PDB entry 1W6U | X-ray diffraction, 1.75 A resolution | chains B and D of the 4 polymer chains in the assembly

# Chain B (and D)
Protein: 2,4-dienoyl-CoA reductase, mitochondrial precursor
Organism: Homo sapiens
Notes: EC 1.3.1.34; chain D of this document is another copy of the same molecule, construct and numbering; everything in this record applies to it too
UniProt: Q16698 (DECR_HUMAN); residues 35-335 here = UniProt positions 35-335
Amino-acid sequence (302 residues; each row starts with the number of its first residue):
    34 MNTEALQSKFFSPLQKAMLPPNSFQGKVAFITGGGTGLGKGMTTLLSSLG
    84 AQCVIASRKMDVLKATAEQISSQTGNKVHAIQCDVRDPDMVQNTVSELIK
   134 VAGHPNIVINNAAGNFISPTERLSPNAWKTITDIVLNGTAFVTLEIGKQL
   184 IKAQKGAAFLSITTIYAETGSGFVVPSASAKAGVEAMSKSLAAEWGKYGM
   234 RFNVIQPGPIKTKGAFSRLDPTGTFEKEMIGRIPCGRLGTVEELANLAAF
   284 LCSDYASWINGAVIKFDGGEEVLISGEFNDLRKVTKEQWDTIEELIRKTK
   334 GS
Not modelled in the structure: 246-255, 330-335 (chain D: 246-257, 328-335)
Residues lining bound ligands:
  - hexanoyl-coenzyme A (HXC), molecule 1: Arg-91, Arg-119, Ala-146, Gly-147, Asn-148, Phe-149, Ile-150, Ser-151, Leu-156, Ser-157, Asn-159, Ala-160, Thr-163, Ile-164, Ile-167, Thr-197, Tyr-199
  - hexanoyl-coenzyme A (HXC), molecule 2: Glu-310, Phe-311, Glu-326, Ile-329
  - NADP (NAP; NADP nicotinamide-adenine-dinucleotide phosphate): Gly-66, Thr-69, Gly-70, Leu-71, Gly-72, Ala-89, Ser-90, Arg-91, Lys-92, Cys-116, Asp-117, Val-118, Arg-119, Asn-144, Ala-145, Ala-146, Ile-167, Ile-195, Thr-196, Thr-197, Lys-214, Pro-240, Gly-241, Pro-242, Ile-243
UniProt features mapped onto this chain:
  - active site: Tyr-199 (Proton acceptor)
  - binding site (NADP(+)): Gly-66 to Leu-71, Arg-91, Asp-117, Lys-214, Pro-240 to Ile-243
  - binding site (substrate): Arg-91, Arg-119, Phe-149, Ser-157, Arg-251
  - modified residue: Lys-42 (N6-acetyllysine), Lys-49 (N6-acetyllysine), Thr-69 (Phosphothreonine), Lys-73 (N6-succinyllysine), Lys-97 (N6-acetyllysine), Lys-230 (N6-acetyllysine), Lys-244 (N6-acetyllysine), Lys-260 (N6-acetyllysine), Lys-319 (N6-acetyllysine)
  - mutagenesis: Asn-148 (N148A: Reduces enzyme activity by 97%), Tyr-199 (Y199A: Reduces enzyme activity by 99%. Strongly reduced affinity for substrate and for NADP), Ser-210 (S210A: Reduces enzyme activity by over 99%), Lys-214 (K214A: Reduces enzyme activity by over 99%)

# Chain B / chain D interface
Contacting residue pairs (81; chain B residue first):
  Pro-121(B) / Pro-158(D)  hydrophobic
  Pro-152(B) / Glu-227(D)
  Thr-153(B) / Leu-177(D)
  Thr-153(B) / Leu-224(D)
  Thr-153(B) / Glu-227(D)  hydrogen bond
  Thr-153(B) / Trp-228(D)
  Glu-154(B) / Lys-181(D)
  Glu-154(B) / Ile-184(D)
  Glu-154(B) / Glu-227(D)
  Glu-154(B) / Trp-228(D)  hydrogen bond
  Glu-154(B) / Tyr-231(D)  hydrogen bond
  Leu-156(B) / Leu-177(D)
  Leu-156(B) / Lys-181(D)  hydrogen bond (backbone-side chain)
  Pro-158(B) / Pro-121(D)  hydrophobic
  Pro-158(B) / Phe-174(D)
  Trp-161(B) / Ala-173(D)
  Trp-161(B) / Met-220(D)  hydrophobic
  Lys-162(B) / Lys-162(D)
  Lys-162(B) / Asn-170(D)
  Thr-165(B) / Thr-165(D)
  Thr-165(B) / Leu-169(D)
  Thr-165(B) / Asn-170(D)  hydrogen bond
  Leu-169(B) / Thr-165(D)
  Leu-169(B) / Leu-169(D)  hydrophobic
  Leu-169(B) / Ser-212(D)
  Asn-170(B) / Lys-162(D)
  Asn-170(B) / Thr-165(D)  hydrogen bond
  Ala-173(B) / Trp-161(D)
  Phe-174(B) / Pro-158(D)
  Leu-177(B) / Thr-153(D)
  Leu-177(B) / Leu-156(D)
  Leu-177(B) / Ser-157(D)
  Leu-177(B) / Pro-158(D)
  Lys-181(B) / Glu-154(D)
  Lys-181(B) / Leu-156(D)  hydrogen bond (side chain-backbone)
  Ile-184(B) / Glu-154(D)
  Glu-201(B) / Lys-222(D)  hydrogen bond (backbone-side chain)
  Thr-202(B) / Lys-222(D)
  Gly-203(B) / Ala-219(D)
  Gly-203(B) / Ser-223(D)
  Ser-204(B) / Ser-223(D)  hydrogen bond (backbone-side chain)
  Gly-205(B) / Ser-223(D)
  Gly-205(B) / Glu-227(D)
  Phe-206(B) / Glu-227(D)  hydrogen bond (backbone-side chain)
  Phe-206(B) / Lys-230(D)
  Val-208(B) / Ser-223(D)
  Val-208(B) / Leu-224(D)  hydrophobic
  Val-208(B) / Glu-227(D)
  Ala-211(B) / Ala-219(D)
  Ala-211(B) / Ser-223(D)
  Ser-212(B) / Leu-169(D)
  Ser-212(B) / Gly-216(D)  hydrogen bond (side chain-backbone)
  Ser-212(B) / Ala-219(D)
  Ser-212(B) / Met-220(D)
  Ala-215(B) / Ala-215(D)
  Ala-215(B) / Ala-219(D)  hydrophobic
  Gly-216(B) / Ser-212(D)  hydrogen bond (backbone-side chain)
  Ala-219(B) / Gly-203(D)
  Ala-219(B) / Ala-211(D)
  Ala-219(B) / Ser-212(D)
  Ala-219(B) / Ala-215(D)  hydrophobic
  Met-220(B) / Trp-161(D)  hydrophobic
  Met-220(B) / Val-208(D)  hydrophobic
  Met-220(B) / Ser-212(D)
  Lys-222(B) / Glu-201(D)  hydrogen bond (side chain-backbone)
  Lys-222(B) / Thr-202(D)
  Ser-223(B) / Gly-203(D)
  Ser-223(B) / Ser-204(D)  hydrogen bond (side chain-backbone)
  Ser-223(B) / Gly-205(D)
  Ser-223(B) / Val-208(D)
  Ser-223(B) / Ala-211(D)
  Leu-224(B) / Thr-153(D)
  Glu-227(B) / Pro-152(D)
  Glu-227(B) / Thr-153(D)  hydrogen bond
  Glu-227(B) / Glu-154(D)
  Glu-227(B) / Gly-205(D)
  Glu-227(B) / Phe-206(D)  hydrogen bond (side chain-backbone)
  Glu-227(B) / Val-208(D)
  Trp-228(B) / Thr-153(D)
  Trp-228(B) / Glu-154(D)  hydrogen bond
  Tyr-231(B) / Glu-154(D)  hydrogen bond
Interface residues without a listed pair, chain B (38 interface residues in all): Ser-157, Ala-200, Lys-230
Interface residues without a listed pair, chain D (38 interface residues in all): Ala-200

# Summary
The chain B/chain D interface involves 38 residues from each chain, with 18 hydrogen bonds. Polar contacts
include Thr-153(B)/Glu-227(D), Glu-154(B)/Trp-228(D) and Glu-154(B)/Tyr-231(D). Bound to chain B: NADP and
hexanoyl-coenzyme A.
Chain B and chain D are both 2,4-dienoyl-CoA reductase, mitochondrial precursor (Homo sapiens); the structure,
Structure of human DECR ternary complex, was determined by X-ray diffraction together with 1W73 and 1W8D from
the same study.
